PDB entry 7JX1 | X-ray diffraction, 1.82 A resolution | chains A and B

Chain A (and B):
Name: Thymidylate synthase
Source organism: Escherichia coli
Notes: EC 2.1.1.45; chain B of this document is another copy of the same molecule, construct and numbering; everything in this record applies to it too
Reference sequence: A0A029ILG4 (A0A029ILG4_ECOLX); residue numbers follow UniProt; this construct covers 1-264
Sequence (264 residues; row label = number of the first residue in the row):
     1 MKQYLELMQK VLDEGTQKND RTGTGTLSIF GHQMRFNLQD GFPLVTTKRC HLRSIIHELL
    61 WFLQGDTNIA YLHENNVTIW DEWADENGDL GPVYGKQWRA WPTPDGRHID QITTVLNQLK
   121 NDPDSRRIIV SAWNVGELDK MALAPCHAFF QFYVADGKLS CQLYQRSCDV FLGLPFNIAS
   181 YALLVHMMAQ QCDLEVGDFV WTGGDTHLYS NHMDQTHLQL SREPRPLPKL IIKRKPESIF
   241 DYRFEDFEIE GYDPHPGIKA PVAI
Modified residues: Met1 (N-carboxymethionine; CXM)
Residues lining bound ligands:
  - thymidine-5'-phosphate (TMP): Arg21, Trp80, Tyr94, Leu143, Cys146, His147, Gln165, Arg166, Ser167, Cys168, Asp169, Gly173, Asn177, His207, Tyr209
  - VLA (N-(4-{[(2,4-diamino-7,8-dihydropyrido[3,2-d]pyrimidin-6-yl)methyl]amino}benzene-1-carbonyl)-L-glutamic acid): Lys48, Arg49, Cys50, His51, Ser54, Glu58, Thr78, Ile79, Trp80, Trp83, Leu143, Asp169, Leu172, Gly173, Phe176, Tyr209, Ala263, Ile264
From the paper describing this entry:
  - catalytic residues: Glu58, Tyr94, Cys146, His147, Asn177
  - binding site for the ligand VLD: Trp80
  - conformationally variable residues (loop rearrangement, side-chain flip): Asn19 to Gly25, Phe149

Chain A / chain B interface:
Pairs across the interface - 111 pairs, chain A then chain B:
  Thr16(A) - Tyr153(B)
  Thr16(A) - Ala155(B)
  Thr16(A) - Asp156(B)
  Lys18(A) - Asp124(B)  hydrogen bond (side chain-backbone)
  Lys18(A) - Tyr153(B)
  Lys18(A) - Val154(B)  hydrogen bond (side chain-backbone)
  Asn19(A) - Asp124(B)
  Asp20(A) - Arg126(B)
  Arg21(A) - Arg126(B)
  Arg21(A) - Arg127(B)
  Thr26(A) - Arg126(B)
  Ser28(A) - Tyr153(B)  hydrogen bond
  Phe30(A) - Arg35(B)  hydrogen bond (backbone-side chain)
  Phe30(A) - Gln151(B)
  Phe30(A) - Tyr153(B)  hydrophobic
  Phe30(A) - Ser160(B)
  Phe30(A) - Cys161(B)
  Phe30(A) - Gln162(B)
  Gly31(A) - Gln33(B)
  Gly31(A) - Arg35(B)  hydrogen bond (backbone-side chain)
  Gly31(A) - Gln162(B)
  His32(A) - Gln33(B)  hydrogen bond (backbone-side chain)
  Gln33(A) - Gly31(B)
  Gln33(A) - His32(B)  hydrogen bond (side chain-backbone)
  Gln33(A) - Gln33(B)
  Gln33(A) - Thr202(B)
  Arg35(A) - Phe30(B)  hydrogen bond (side chain-backbone)
  Arg35(A) - Gly31(B)  hydrogen bond (side chain-backbone)
  Trp101(A) - Trp101(B)  hydrophobic
  Trp101(A) - Trp133(B)
  Trp101(A) - Asn134(B)
  Trp101(A) - Val135(B)
  Trp101(A) - Gly136(B)
  Pro102(A) - Pro104(B)  hydrophobic
  Thr103(A) - Pro104(B)
  Thr103(A) - Gly136(B)
  Pro104(A) - Pro102(B)  hydrophobic
  Pro104(A) - Thr103(B)
  Pro104(A) - Pro104(B)
  Pro104(A) - Glu137(B)
  Arg107(A) - Gly136(B)  hydrogen bond (side chain-backbone)
  Arg107(A) - Asp139(B)  salt bridge
  Ile109(A) - Val135(B)
  Ile109(A) - Gly136(B)
  Gln111(A) - Val135(B)
  Asp124(A) - Lys18(B)  salt bridge
  Asp124(A) - Asn19(B)
  Arg126(A) - Asp20(B)  salt bridge
  Arg126(A) - Thr26(B)
  Arg126(A) - Arg166(B)  hydrogen bond (backbone-side chain)
  Arg126(A) - Ser167(B)  hydrogen bond
  Arg126(A) - Asp205(B)
  Arg126(A) - His207(B)
  Arg126(A) - Tyr209(B)  hydrogen bond
  Arg127(A) - Trp133(B)
  Arg127(A) - Leu138(B)
  Arg127(A) - Arg166(B)
  Ile129(A) - Trp133(B)
  Ile129(A) - Arg166(B)
  Ser131(A) - Trp133(B)
  Trp133(A) - Trp101(B)
  Trp133(A) - Ile129(B)
  Trp133(A) - Phe149(B)  hydrophobic
  Asn134(A) - Trp101(B)
  Val135(A) - Trp101(B)
  Val135(A) - Ile109(B)
  Val135(A) - Gln111(B)
  Gly136(A) - Trp101(B)
  Gly136(A) - Thr103(B)
  Gly136(A) - Ile109(B)
  Glu137(A) - Pro104(B)
  Ala144(A) - Arg127(B)
  Phe149(A) - Trp133(B)  hydrophobic
  Phe149(A) - Phe149(B)  hydrophobic
  Phe149(A) - Tyr164(B)  hydrophobic
  Gln151(A) - Phe30(B)
  Gln151(A) - Tyr164(B)  hydrogen bond
  Gln151(A) - Arg166(B)  hydrogen bond (side chain-backbone)
  Gln151(A) - Gly204(B)
  Tyr153(A) - Lys18(B)
  Tyr153(A) - Ser28(B)  hydrogen bond
  Tyr153(A) - Phe30(B)  hydrophobic
  Tyr153(A) - Asp205(B)
  Val154(A) - Lys18(B)  hydrogen bond (backbone-side chain)
  Asp156(A) - Thr16(B)
  Ser160(A) - Phe30(B)
  Cys161(A) - Phe30(B)
  Gln162(A) - Phe30(B)
  Gln162(A) - Gly31(B)
  Gln162(A) - Tyr164(B)  hydrogen bond
  Gln162(A) - Thr202(B)
  Gln162(A) - Gly203(B)  hydrogen bond (side chain-backbone)
  Gln162(A) - Gly204(B)
  Tyr164(A) - Phe149(B)  hydrophobic
  Tyr164(A) - Gln151(B)  hydrogen bond
  Tyr164(A) - Gln162(B)  hydrogen bond
  Arg166(A) - Arg126(B)  hydrogen bond (side chain-backbone)
  Arg166(A) - Arg127(B)
  Arg166(A) - Ile129(B)
  Arg166(A) - Gln151(B)  hydrogen bond (backbone-side chain)
  Ser167(A) - Arg126(B)  hydrogen bond
  Thr202(A) - Gln33(B)
  Thr202(A) - Gln162(B)
  Thr202(A) - Thr202(B)
  Gly203(A) - Gln162(B)  hydrogen bond (backbone-side chain)
  Gly204(A) - Gln151(B)
  Gly204(A) - Gln162(B)
  Asp205(A) - Arg126(B)
  Asp205(A) - Tyr153(B)
  His207(A) - Arg126(B)
  Tyr209(A) - Arg126(B)  hydrogen bond
Interface residues without a listed pair, chain A (55 interface residues in all): Thr22, Ile29, Asp105, Pro123, Asp139, Ala148, Phe152, Ala155
Interface residues without a listed pair, chain B (56 interface residues in all): Arg21, Ile29, Arg107, Ser125, Ser131, Lys140, Ala144, Ala148, Phe152, Val200

Summary:
The interface between chain A and chain B involves 55 residues on one side and 56 on the other; the contacts
include 26 hydrogen bonds and 3 salt bridges. Among the polar pairs are Arg107(A)-Asp139(B),
Asp124(A)-Lys18(B) and Arg126(A)-Asp20(B). From the paper: catalytic residues Glu58(A), Tyr94(A) and Cys146(A)
among others; a binding site for the ligand VLD at Trp80(A).
Chain A and chain B are both Thymidylate synthase (Escherichia coli); the structure, E. coli TSase complex
with a bi-substrate reaction intermediate analog, was determined by X-ray diffraction together with 7JXF from
the same study.
